8IYH - chains A and B of the 5 polymer chains in the assembly; structure by electron microscopy, 3.30 A resolution.

# Chain A
Name: Guanine nucleotide-binding protein G(I)/G(S)/G(T) subunit beta-1
Organism: Homo sapiens
Reference sequence: P62873 (GBB1_HUMAN); residue numbers follow UniProt; this construct covers 3-340
Chain sequence (350 residues; each row starts with the number of its first residue; numbers below 1 keep their minus sign (Met-9 is residue -9)):
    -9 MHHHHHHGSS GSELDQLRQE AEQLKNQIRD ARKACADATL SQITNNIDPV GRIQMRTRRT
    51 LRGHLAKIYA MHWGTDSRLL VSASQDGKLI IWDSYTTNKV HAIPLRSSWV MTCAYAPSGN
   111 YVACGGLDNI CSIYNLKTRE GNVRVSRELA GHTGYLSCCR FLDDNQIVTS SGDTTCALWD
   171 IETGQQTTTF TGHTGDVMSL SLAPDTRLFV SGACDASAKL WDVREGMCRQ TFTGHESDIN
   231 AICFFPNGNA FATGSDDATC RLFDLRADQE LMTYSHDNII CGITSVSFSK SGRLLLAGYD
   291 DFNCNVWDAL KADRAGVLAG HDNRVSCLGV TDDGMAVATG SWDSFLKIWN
Disordered / not traced: -9 to 2
Sequence notes: initiating methionine (-9); expression tag (-8 to 2)
UniProt features mapped onto this chain:
  - modified residue: His266 (Phosphohistidine)
  - natural variant: Leu30 (L30F: In MRD42; uncertain significance), Arg52 (R52G: In MRD42), Gly64 (G64V: In MRD42), Asp76 (D76E: In MRD42; D76G: In MRD42), Gly77 (G77S: In MRD42), Lys78 (K78R: In MRD42), Ile80 (I80N: In MRD42; I80T: In MRD42), His91 (H91R: In MRD42; uncertain significance), Ala92 (A92T: In MRD42), Pro94 (P94S: In MRD42), Leu95 (L95P: In MRD42), Arg96 (R96L: In MRD42), 5 further natural variant entries in UniProt

# Chain B
Name: Guanine nucleotide-binding protein G(o) subunit alpha
Organism: Homo sapiens
Reference sequence: P09471 (GNAO_HUMAN); residue numbers follow UniProt; this construct covers 6-53, 182-230, 241-354
Chain sequence (240 residues; row label = number of the first residue in the row; note: 126 numbers in that range are skipped by the numbering (no residue carries them; nothing is unmodelled there); numbers below 1 keep their minus sign (Met-11 is residue -11)):
   -11 MGHHHHHHEN LYFQGTLSAE ERAALERSKA IEKNLKEDGI SAAKDVKLLL LGADNSGKST
    49 IVKQM
   170 KIIHGGSGGS GGTTGIVETH FTFKNLHFRL FDVGGQRSER KKWIHCFEDV TAIIFCVDLS
   230 D
   241 YNRMHESLML FDSICNNKFF IDTSIILFLN KKDLFGEKIK KSPLTICFPE YTGPNTYEDA
   301 AAYIQAQFES KNRSPNKEIY CHMTCATDTN NAQVIFDAVT DIIIANNLRG CGLY
Disordered / not traced: -11 to 5, 170-182, 241-244
Sequence notes: initiating methionine (-11); expression tag (-10 to 5); engineered mutation Asp42 (Gly in P09471), Asn43 (Glu in P09471), Asp227 (Ala in P09471), Asp230 (Gly in P09471), Ala332 (Ile in P09471), Ile335 (Val in P09471); linker (170-181)
UniProt features mapped onto this chain:
  - region: Lys35 to Ala41, Ser44 to Thr48 (G1 motif), Phe197 to Arg206 (G3 motif), Ile266 to Asp273 (G4 motif), Thr324 to Thr329 (G5 motif)
  - binding site (GTP): Lys46, Ser47, Thr48, Asn270, Asp273, Cys325
  - binding site (Mg(2+)): Ser47, Thr182
  - natural variant: Gly40 (G40R: In DEE17 and NEDIM; G40W: Found in a patient with intractable early-onset epilepsy), Ser47 (S47G: In NEDIM), Gln52 (Q52P: Found in a patient with intractable early-onset epilepsy; Q52R: In DEE17), Thr191 to Phe197 (deletion: In DEE17), Gly203 (G203R: In DEE17), Arg209 (R209C: In DEE17 and NEDIM; R209G: In NEDIM; R209H: In NEDIM; R209L: In NEDIM), Glu246 (E246G: In NEDIM; E246K: In NEDIM), Ile279 (I279N: In DEE17)
  - modified residue: Gln205 (5-glutamyl histamine), Cys351 (ADP-ribosylcysteine)
  - lipidation: Cys351 (S-palmitoyl cysteine)
  - mutagenesis: Cys351 (C351A: Strong loss of binding to ADGRG3)

# Chain A / chain B interface
Pairs across the interface (42; chain A residue first):
  Gly53(A) with Leu23(B)
  Leu55(A) with Leu23(B); Gly27(B)
  Lys57(A) with His214(B), hydrogen bond (side chain-backbone); Glu217(B), salt bridge
  Tyr59(A) with His214(B); Cys215(B)
  Gln75(A) with Cys215(B); Asp218(B), hydrogen bond
  Lys78(A) with Leu23(B); Asp26(B), salt bridge
  Asn88(A) with Leu13(B); Ser16(B), hydrogen bond
  Lys89(A) with Ser16(B), hydrogen bond (backbone-side chain); Ile19(B); Glu20(B)
  Val90(A) with Arg15(B), hydrogen bond (backbone-side chain)
  His91(A) with Arg15(B)
  Ala92(A) with Leu23(B), hydrophobic
  Trp99(A) with Ile185(B); Phe200(B); Cys215(B); Phe216(B), hydrophobic
  Met101(A) with Lys211(B)
  Leu117(A) with Gly184(B); Ile185(B); Gln205(B), hydrogen bond (backbone-side chain); Trp212(B), hydrophobic
  Asn119(A) with Thr183(B), hydrogen bond (side chain-backbone); Gly184(B); Gln205(B), hydrogen bond
  Tyr145(A) with Gln205(B); Ser207(B); Lys211(B); Trp212(B)
  Gly162(A) with Ser207(B)
  Asp186(A) with Ser207(B)
  Cys204(A) with Lys211(B)
  Asp228(A) with Lys211(B)
  Asn230(A) with Lys211(B), hydrogen bond
  Trp332(A) with His214(B); Glu217(B)
Interface residues without a listed pair, chain A (27 interface residues in all): Ser98, Asp118, His142, Thr143, Gly144
Interface residues without a listed pair, chain B (26 interface residues in all): Ala12, Arg198, Arg206, Glu208, Phe259

# Overview
The interface between chain A and chain B involves 27 residues on one side and 26 on the other; the contacts
include 9 hydrogen bonds and 2 salt bridges. Polar pairs include Lys57(A)-Glu217(B), Lys78(A)-Asp26(B) and
Lys57(A)-His214(B).
Here chain A is Guanine nucleotide-binding protein G(I)/G(S)/G(T) subunit beta-1 and chain B is Guanine
nucleotide-binding protein G(o) subunit alpha, both from Homo sapiens. Entry 8IYH (Structure of
MK6892-GPR109A-G-protein complex) was determined by electron microscopy, deposited together with 8IY9, 8IYW,
8JER and 8JHN.
